4DYJ - chains A and B; structure by X-ray diffraction, 2.45 A resolution.

== Chain A (and B) ==
Molecule: broad specificity amino acid racemase
From: Pseudomonas putida
Notes: EC 5.1.1.10; chain B of this document is another copy of the same molecule, construct and numbering; everything in this record applies to it too
Sequence (409 residues; row label = number of the first residue in the row):
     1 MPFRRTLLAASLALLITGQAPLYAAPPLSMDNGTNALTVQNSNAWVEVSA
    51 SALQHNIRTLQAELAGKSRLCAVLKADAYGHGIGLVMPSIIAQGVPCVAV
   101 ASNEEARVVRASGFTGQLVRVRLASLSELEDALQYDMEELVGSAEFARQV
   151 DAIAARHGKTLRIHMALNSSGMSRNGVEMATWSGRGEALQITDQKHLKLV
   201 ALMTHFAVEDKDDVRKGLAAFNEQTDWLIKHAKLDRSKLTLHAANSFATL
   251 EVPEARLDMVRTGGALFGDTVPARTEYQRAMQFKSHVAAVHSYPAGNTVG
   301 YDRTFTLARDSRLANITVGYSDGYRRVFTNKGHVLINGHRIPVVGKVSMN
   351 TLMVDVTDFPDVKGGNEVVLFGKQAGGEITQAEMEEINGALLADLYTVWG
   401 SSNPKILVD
Unresolved in the structure: 1-25
Modified / non-standard residues: Lys75 ((2S)-2-amino-6-[[3-hydroxy-2-methyl-5-(phosphonooxymethyl)pyridin-4-yl]methylideneamino]hexanoic acid; LLP)
Disulfide bonds: Cys71-Cys97
What the authors report for this chain:
  - catalytic residues: Lys75, Tyr301
  - contacts within the chain: Arg174-Asn175
  - specificity-determining residues: Ala393, Tyr396
  - mutagenesis - R174A, R174K, N175L: abolished catalytic activity
  - mutagenesis - A166K/N175L/A393Y: abolished catalytic activity on L-Lys
  - mutagenesis - A393Y: decreased catalytic activity on L-Lys
  - mutagenesis - A393Y: decreased catalytic activity on L-Ala
  - mutagenesis - A393Y: abolished catalytic activity on L-Arg

== Chain A / chain B interface ==
Contacting residue pairs (175):
  Pro27(A) - Glu104(B)
  Leu28(A) - Met30(B)
  Leu28(A) - Asp31(B)
  Leu28(A) - Asn32(B)  hydrogen bond (backbone-backbone)
  Leu28(A) - Gly33(B)  hydrogen bond (backbone-backbone)
  Leu28(A) - Asp77(B)
  Leu28(A) - Ile83(B)  hydrophobic
  Leu28(A) - Glu104(B)  hydrogen bond (backbone-side chain)
  Leu28(A) - Glu105(B)
  Leu28(A) - Arg107(B)
  Leu28(A) - Val108(B)  hydrophobic
  Ser29(A) - Met30(B)
  Ser29(A) - Asp31(B)
  Ser29(A) - Asn32(B)  hydrogen bond (side chain-backbone)
  Ser29(A) - Glu104(B)  hydrogen bond (backbone-side chain)
  Ser29(A) - Arg107(B)  hydrogen bond
  Met30(A) - Leu28(B)
  Met30(A) - Ser29(B)
  Met30(A) - Met30(B)  hydrogen bond (backbone-backbone)
  Asp31(A) - Leu28(B)
  Asn32(A) - Leu28(B)  hydrogen bond (backbone-backbone)
  Asn32(A) - Ser29(B)  hydrogen bond
  Gly33(A) - Leu28(B)  hydrogen bond (backbone-backbone)
  Leu37(A) - Glu104(B)
  Gln40(A) - Ser127(B)  hydrogen bond (backbone-side chain)
  Gln40(A) - Glu128(B)  hydrogen bond (backbone-backbone)
  Asn41(A) - Asp131(B)
  Asn43(A) - Arg122(B)
  Asn43(A) - Glu128(B)
  Lys75(A) - Met349(B)
  Lys75(A) - Asn350(B)
  Ala76(A) - Ser321(B)
  Ala76(A) - Met349(B)  hydrophobic
  Asp77(A) - Leu28(B)
  Tyr79(A) - Met349(B)  hydrophobic
  Ile83(A) - Leu28(B)  hydrophobic
  Ala101(A) - Asn350(B)
  Glu104(A) - Pro27(B)
  Glu104(A) - Leu28(B)  hydrogen bond (side chain-backbone)
  Glu104(A) - Ser29(B)  hydrogen bond (side chain-backbone)
  Glu104(A) - Leu37(B)
  Arg107(A) - Ser29(B)  hydrogen bond
  Val108(A) - Leu28(B)  hydrophobic
  Arg122(A) - Asn43(B)
  Arg122(A) - Thr317(B)
  Arg122(A) - Asn350(B)
  Arg122(A) - Thr351(B)
  Leu123(A) - Ala288(B)  hydrophobic
  Leu123(A) - His291(B)
  Leu123(A) - Asn315(B)
  Leu123(A) - Thr317(B)
  Ala124(A) - Ala288(B)
  Ser125(A) - His286(B)
  Ser125(A) - Ala288(B)
  Ser127(A) - Gln40(B)  hydrogen bond (side chain-backbone)
  Glu128(A) - Gln40(B)  hydrogen bond (backbone-backbone)
  Glu128(A) - Asn43(B)
  Asp131(A) - Asn41(B)
  Gly142(A) - His291(B)  hydrogen bond (backbone-side chain)
  Ser143(A) - His291(B)  hydrogen bond
  Phe146(A) - Ala288(B)
  Phe146(A) - Ala289(B)  hydrophobic
  Asn168(A) - Tyr293(B)
  Asn168(A) - Asn297(B)  hydrogen bond
  Ser170(A) - Arg303(B)  hydrogen bond (backbone-side chain)
  Gly171(A) - Thr298(B)
  Gly171(A) - Arg303(B)
  Met172(A) - Thr298(B)
  Met172(A) - Val299(B)
  Met172(A) - Gly300(B)  hydrogen bond (backbone-backbone)
  Met172(A) - Tyr301(B)
  Ser173(A) - Tyr293(B)
  Ser173(A) - Asn297(B)  hydrogen bond
  Ser173(A) - Thr298(B)  hydrogen bond (side chain-backbone)
  Ser173(A) - Val299(B)
  Ser173(A) - Met353(B)
  Arg174(A) - His291(B)  hydrogen bond (backbone-side chain)
  Arg174(A) - Tyr293(B)  hydrogen bond (backbone-side chain)
  Arg174(A) - Tyr301(B)
  Arg174(A) - Asn315(B)  hydrogen bond (backbone-side chain)
  Arg174(A) - Ser348(B)  hydrogen bond
  Arg174(A) - Met353(B)
  Asn175(A) - His291(B)
  Asn175(A) - Asn315(B)  hydrogen bond
  Gly176(A) - Tyr293(B)  hydrogen bond (backbone-side chain)
  Glu178(A) - Pro294(B)
  Glu178(A) - Asn297(B)  hydrogen bond
  Thr181(A) - Pro294(B)
  His205(A) - Tyr301(B)  hydrogen bond
  Phe206(A) - Tyr301(B)
  Ala207(A) - Tyr301(B)
  Ala207(A) - Asp302(B)  hydrogen bond (backbone-backbone)
  Ala207(A) - Arg303(B)
  Val208(A) - Arg303(B)
  Asp213(A) - Arg303(B)  salt bridge
  His286(A) - Ser125(B)
  Ala288(A) - Leu123(B)  hydrophobic
  Ala288(A) - Ala124(B)
  Ala288(A) - Ser125(B)
  Ala288(A) - Phe146(B)
  Ala289(A) - Phe146(B)  hydrophobic
  Val290(A) - Ser143(B)
  His291(A) - Leu123(B)
  His291(A) - Gly142(B)  hydrogen bond (side chain-backbone)
  His291(A) - Ser143(B)  hydrogen bond
  His291(A) - Arg174(B)
  His291(A) - Asn175(B)
  Tyr293(A) - Ser173(B)
  Tyr293(A) - Arg174(B)
  Tyr293(A) - Gly176(B)  hydrogen bond (side chain-backbone)
  Pro294(A) - Glu178(B)
  Asn297(A) - Asn168(B)
  Asn297(A) - Ser173(B)  hydrogen bond
  Asn297(A) - Glu178(B)  hydrogen bond
  Thr298(A) - Gly171(B)
  Thr298(A) - Met172(B)
  Thr298(A) - Ser173(B)  hydrogen bond (backbone-side chain)
  Val299(A) - Met172(B)
  Val299(A) - Ser173(B)
  Gly300(A) - Met172(B)  hydrogen bond (backbone-backbone)
  Tyr301(A) - Met172(B)  hydrophobic
  Tyr301(A) - Arg174(B)
  Tyr301(A) - His205(B)  hydrogen bond
  Tyr301(A) - Phe206(B)
  Tyr301(A) - Ala207(B)
  Asp302(A) - Ala207(B)  hydrogen bond (backbone-backbone)
  Arg303(A) - Ser170(B)  hydrogen bond (side chain-backbone)
  Arg303(A) - Gly171(B)
  Arg303(A) - Val208(B)
  Arg303(A) - Asp213(B)  salt bridge
  Asn315(A) - Leu123(B)
  Asn315(A) - Arg174(B)  hydrogen bond (side chain-backbone)
  Asn315(A) - Asn175(B)  hydrogen bond
  Thr317(A) - Arg122(B)
  Thr317(A) - Leu123(B)
  Thr317(A) - Ser125(B)
  Tyr320(A) - Leu391(B)
  Tyr320(A) - Ala393(B)
  Tyr320(A) - Asp394(B)
  Tyr320(A) - Val398(B)
  Ser321(A) - Ala76(B)
  Ser321(A) - Thr397(B)
  Arg325(A) - Arg325(B)
  Arg325(A) - Asp394(B)
  Arg326(A) - Ala390(B)
  Arg326(A) - Leu391(B)
  Arg326(A) - Asp394(B)  hydrogen bond (backbone-side chain)
  Ser348(A) - Arg174(B)  hydrogen bond
  Met349(A) - Lys75(B)
  Met349(A) - Ala76(B)  hydrophobic
  Met349(A) - Tyr79(B)  hydrophobic
  Asn350(A) - Lys75(B)
  Asn350(A) - Ala101(B)
  Asn350(A) - Arg122(B)
  Thr351(A) - Arg122(B)
  Thr351(A) - Arg174(B)
  Met353(A) - Ser173(B)
  Met353(A) - Arg174(B)
  Leu391(A) - Tyr320(B)
  Leu391(A) - Arg326(B)
  Ala393(A) - Tyr320(B)
  Ala393(A) - Met349(B)  hydrophobic
  Asp394(A) - Tyr320(B)
  Asp394(A) - Arg325(B)
  Asp394(A) - Arg326(B)  hydrogen bond (side chain-backbone)
  Thr397(A) - Tyr320(B)
  Thr397(A) - Ser321(B)
  Val398(A) - Tyr320(B)
  Val398(A) - Ser321(B)
  Val398(A) - Val398(B)  hydrophobic
  Val398(A) - Ser402(B)
  Ser401(A) - Ser401(B)
  Ser401(A) - Ser402(B)
  Ser402(A) - Val398(B)
  Ser402(A) - Ser401(B)
Also at the interface, not in a pair above, chain A (85 interface residues in all): Pro26, Asn103, Glu105, Val287, Ser292, Leu313, Gly323, Ala390
Also at the interface, not in a pair above, chain B (85 interface residues in all): Pro26, Asn103, Thr181, Val287, Val290, Ser292, Leu313, Gly323

== Overview ==
The chain A/chain B interface involves 85 residues from each chain, with 48 hydrogen bonds and 2 salt bridges.
Among the polar pairs are Asp213(A)-Arg303(B), Leu28(A)-Glu104(B) and Ser29(A)-Asn32(B). The paper reports
catalytic residues Lys75(A) and Tyr301(A); R174A, R174K and N175L of chain A abolish catalytic activity; 5
substitutions were tested in all.
Both chains are broad specificity amino acid racemase (Pseudomonas putida). Entry 4DYJ (Crystal structure of a
broad specificity amino acid racemase (Bar) within internal aldimine linkage) was determined by X-ray
diffraction, deposited together with 4DZA and 4FS9.
